1EJ7 - chains L and S; structure by X-ray diffraction, 2.45 A resolution.

Chain L:
Protein: Rubisco (large subunit)
Organism: Nicotiana tabacum
Notes: EC 4.1.1.39
UniProtKB: P00876 (RBL_TOBAC); numbering as in UniProt (aligned over 3-477)
Amino-acid sequence (475 residues; numbered 3 to 477; the number before each row is that of its first residue):
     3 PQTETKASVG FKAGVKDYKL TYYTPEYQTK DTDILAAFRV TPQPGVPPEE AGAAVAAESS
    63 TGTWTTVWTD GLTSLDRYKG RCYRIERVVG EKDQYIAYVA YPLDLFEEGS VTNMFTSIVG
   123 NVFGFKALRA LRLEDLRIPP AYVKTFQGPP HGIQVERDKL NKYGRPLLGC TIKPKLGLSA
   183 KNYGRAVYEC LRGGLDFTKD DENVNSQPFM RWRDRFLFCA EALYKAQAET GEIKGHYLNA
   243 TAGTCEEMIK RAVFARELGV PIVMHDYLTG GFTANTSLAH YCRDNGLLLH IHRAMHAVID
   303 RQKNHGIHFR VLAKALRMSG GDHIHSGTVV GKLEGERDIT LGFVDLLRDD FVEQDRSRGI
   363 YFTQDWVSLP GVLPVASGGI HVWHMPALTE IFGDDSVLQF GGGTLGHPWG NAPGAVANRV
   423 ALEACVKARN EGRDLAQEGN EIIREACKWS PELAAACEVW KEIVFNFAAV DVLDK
Not modelled in the structure: 3-17, 475-477
Cystine bridges: Cys247 forms a disulfide with the same residue of a neighbouring copy of this chain
Construct notes: conflict Asp19 (Glu in P00876), Val377 (Glu in P00876)

Chain S:
Protein: Rubisco (small subunit)
Organism: Nicotiana tabacum
Notes: EC 4.1.1.39
UniProtKB: P69249 (RBS_TOBAC); residues 501-623 here correspond to UniProt positions 58-180 (UniProt number = residue number - 443)
Amino-acid sequence (123 residues; each row starts with the number of its first residue):
   501 MQVWPPINKK KYETLSYLPD LSQEQLLSEV EYLLKNGWVP CLEFETEHGF VYRENNKSPG
   561 YYDGRYWTMW KLPMFGCTDA TQVLAEVEEA KKAYPQAWIR IIGFDNVRQV QCISFIAYKP
   621 EGY

Chain L / chain S interface:
Contacting residue pairs (68):
  Gln156(L) - Val610(S)
  Lys161(L) - Gly560(S)
  Lys161(L) - Arg565(S)  hydrogen bond (backbone-side chain)
  Asn163(L) - Glu513(S)
  Asn163(L) - Arg565(S)
  Lys164(L) - Glu513(S)  salt bridge
  Tyr165(L) - Thr514(S)  hydrogen bond (backbone-side chain)
  Tyr165(L) - Gln611(S)
  Tyr165(L) - Ile613(S)
  Gly166(L) - Thr514(S)
  Gly166(L) - Cys612(S)
  Arg167(L) - Glu513(S)  salt bridge
  Arg167(L) - Thr514(S)
  Arg194(L) - Trp504(S)  hydrogen bond (side chain-backbone)
  Arg194(L) - Pro505(S)
  Arg194(L) - Pro506(S)
  Gly195(L) - Tyr517(S)
  Gly196(L) - Tyr517(S)
  Tyr226(L) - Arg553(S)  hydrogen bond
  Gln229(L) - Tyr562(S)
  Ala230(L) - Lys510(S)
  Glu231(L) - Pro506(S)
  Glu231(L) - Lys510(S)  hydrogen bond (backbone-side chain)
  Thr232(L) - Lys510(S)
  Thr232(L) - Lys511(S)  hydrogen bond (backbone-backbone)
  Gly233(L) - Phe550(S)
  Glu234(L) - Lys511(S)
  Glu234(L) - Glu513(S)  hydrogen bond (side chain-backbone)
  Glu234(L) - Ser516(S)
  Ile235(L) - Val551(S)  hydrophobic
  Ile235(L) - Tyr562(S)  hydrophobic
  Arg258(L) - Ser558(S)
  Arg258(L) - Pro559(S)
  Gly261(L) - Arg553(S)  hydrogen bond (backbone-side chain)
  Gly261(L) - Lys557(S)
  Gly261(L) - Pro559(S)
  Val262(L) - Pro559(S)
  Pro263(L) - Tyr562(S)
  Asn287(L) - Pro559(S)
  Gly288(L) - Pro559(S)
  Leu289(L) - Pro559(S)  hydrophobic
  Pro410(L) - Met501(S)
  Trp411(L) - Met501(S)  hydrophobic
  Trp411(L) - Gln502(S)
  Val418(L) - Trp504(S)  hydrophobic
  Arg421(L) - Glu513(S)  salt bridge
  Arg421(L) - Thr514(S)
  Arg421(L) - Tyr517(S)
  Val422(L) - Tyr517(S)
  Glu425(L) - Glu513(S)
  Glu425(L) - Thr514(S)
  Glu425(L) - Leu515(S)  hydrogen bond (side chain-backbone)
  Glu425(L) - Ser516(S)  hydrogen bond (side chain-backbone)
  Glu425(L) - Tyr517(S)  hydrogen bond (side chain-backbone)
  Glu425(L) - Leu518(S)
  Ala426(L) - Leu518(S)
  Lys429(L) - Leu518(S)
  Lys429(L) - Gln525(S)
  Lys429(L) - Glu529(S)
  Arg431(L) - Tyr532(S)  hydrogen bond
  Asn432(L) - Glu529(S)
  Asn432(L) - Tyr532(S)
  Glu433(L) - Gln525(S)
  Glu433(L) - Ser528(S)
  Trp451(L) - Leu518(S)
  Trp451(L) - Pro519(S)
  Pro453(L) - Gln502(S)
  Glu454(L) - Trp504(S)
Also at the interface, not in a pair above, chain L (46 interface residues in all): Asp160, Asp198, Lys236, Asp397, Ala414, Pro415, Val428
Also at the interface, not in a pair above, chain S (37 interface residues in all): Lys509, Tyr512, Leu521, Arg600, Arg608, Ser614

Summary:
46 residues of chain L and 37 residues of chain S are in contact, with 12 hydrogen bonds and 3 salt bridges.
Polar pairs include Lys164(L)-Glu513(S), Arg167(L)-Glu513(S) and Arg421(L)-Glu513(S).
Here chain L is Rubisco (large subunit) and chain S is Rubisco (small subunit), both from Nicotiana tabacum.
Entry 1EJ7 (Crystal structure of unactivated tobacco rubisco with bound phosphate ions) was determined by
X-ray diffraction.
